8BHE - chains B and A; structure by X-ray diffraction, 1.87 A resolution.

# Chain B (and A)
Name: Glutathione S-transferase A1
Source organism: Homo sapiens
Notes: EC 2.5.1.18, 1.11.1.-, 5.3.3.-; chain A of this document is another copy of the same molecule, construct and numbering; everything in this record applies to it too
Reference sequence: P08263 (GSTA1_HUMAN); residues 1-222 here = UniProt positions 1-222
Chain sequence (222 residues; row label = number of the first residue in the row):
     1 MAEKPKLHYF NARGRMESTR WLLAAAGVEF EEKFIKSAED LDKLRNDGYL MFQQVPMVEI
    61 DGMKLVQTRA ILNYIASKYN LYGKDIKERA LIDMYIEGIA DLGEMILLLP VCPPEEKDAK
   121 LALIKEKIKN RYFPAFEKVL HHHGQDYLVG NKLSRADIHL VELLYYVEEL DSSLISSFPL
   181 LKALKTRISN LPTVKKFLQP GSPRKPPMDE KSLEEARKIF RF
Unresolved in the structure: 208-222 (chain A: 1, 210-222)
Differences from the reference sequence: engineered mutation His141 (Lys in P08263), His142 (Ser in P08263)
Swiss-Prot annotation at these positions:
  - binding site (glutathione): Tyr9, Arg45, Gln54, Val55, Gln67, Thr68
  - modified residue: Met1 (N-acetylmethionine), Ala2 (N-acetylalanine), Lys4 (N6-succinyllysine)
  - mutagenesis: Tyr9 (Y9F: Decreased isomerase activity), Ile71 (I71A/V: No significant effect on enzyme activity. Reduces protein stability), Ala216 (A216H: Confers ability to hydrolyze S-glutathionyl benzoate to glutathione and benzoic acid)
Reported in the primary citation:
  - mutagenesis - K141H: unchanged stability
  - mutagenesis - K141H/S142H (Tm change 4 degC): increased stability
  - mutagenesis - E137H: decreased stability
  - mutagenesis - E137H/K141H, E137H, K141H/S142H: increased binding to endosulfan
  - mutagenesis - E137H, E137H/K141H, K141H, K141H/S142H: increased catalytic activity on CDNB

# Chain B / chain A interface
Pairs across the interface - 70 pairs, chain B then chain A:
  Arg45(B) with Arg131(A)
  Met51(B) with Met94(A), hydrophobic; Tyr95(A), hydrophobic; Ala135(A); Phe136(A), hydrophobic; Val139(A), hydrophobic
  Phe52(B) with Met94(A); Gly98(A); Arg131(A), hydrogen bond (backbone-side chain); Tyr132(A), hydrophobic; Ala135(A), hydrophobic; Phe136(A), hydrophobic
  Gln53(B) with Arg131(A)
  Gln54(B) with Arg131(A)
  Asp61(B) with Lys87(A), hydrogen bond (backbone-side chain)
  Met63(B) with Lys87(A); Ala90(A), hydrophobic
  Lys64(B) with Met94(A)
  Leu65(B) with Ala90(A), hydrophobic; Met94(A), hydrophobic
  Val66(B) with Met94(A), hydrophobic
  Gln67(B) with Met94(A); Glu97(A); Gly98(A); Asp101(A)
  Arg69(B) with Arg69(A); Glu97(A), salt bridge
  Ala70(B) with Asp93(A); Met94(A)
  Asn73(B) with Tyr82(A); Asp93(A), hydrogen bond
  Tyr74(B) with Ile86(A), hydrophobic; Lys87(A); Ala90(A), hydrophobic
  Ser77(B) with Ile86(A); Arg89(A)
  Lys78(B) with Ile86(A)
  Tyr82(B) with Asn73(A)
  Ile86(B) with Tyr74(A), hydrophobic; Ser77(A); Lys78(A)
  Lys87(B) with Asp61(A), hydrogen bond (side chain-backbone); Tyr74(A), hydrogen bond
  Arg89(B) with Asn73(A); Tyr82(A), hydrogen bond; Arg89(A)
  Ala90(B) with Met63(A), hydrophobic; Tyr74(A), hydrophobic
  Asp93(B) with Ala70(A); Asn73(A), hydrogen bond
  Met94(B) with Met51(A), hydrophobic; Phe52(A); Lys64(A); Val66(A); Gln67(A); Ala70(A)
  Tyr95(B) with Met51(A), hydrophobic
  Glu97(B) with Gln67(A); Arg69(A), salt bridge
  Gly98(B) with Phe52(A); Gln67(A)
  Asp101(B) with Gln67(A)
  Arg131(B) with Arg45(A); Phe52(A), hydrogen bond (side chain-backbone); Gln54(A)
  Tyr132(B) with Phe52(A), hydrophobic
  Ala135(B) with Met51(A); Phe52(A), hydrophobic
  Phe136(B) with Met51(A), hydrophobic; Phe52(A), hydrophobic
Also at the interface, not in a pair above, chain B (33 interface residues in all): Val139
Also at the interface, not in a pair above, chain A (33 interface residues in all): Gln53, Leu65

# Summary
The chain B/chain A interface involves 33 residues from each chain; the contacts include 8 hydrogen bonds and
2 salt bridges. Polar pairs include Arg69(B)-Glu97(A), Phe52(B)-Arg131(A) and Asp61(B)-Lys87(A). The paper
reports that E137H, E137H/K141H and K141H of chain B, among others, increase catalytic activity on CDNB;
E137H/K141H, E137H and K141H/S142H of chain B increase binding to endosulfan.
Chain B and chain A are both Glutathione S-transferase A1 (Homo sapiens); the structure, K141H and S142H
double mutant of hGSTA1-1, was determined by X-ray diffraction (same publication as 8BHC).
